9CF2 - chains P and X of the 7 polymer chains in the assembly; structure by electron microscopy, 3.15 A resolution.

== Chain P ==
Protein: Maltose/maltodextrin-binding periplasmic protein, Parasitella parasitica Fanzor 1
From: Parasitella parasitica
Reference sequence: chimeric construct of P0AEX9, A0A0B7NJM7: residues -390 to -25 from P0AEX9 (MALE_ECOLI) positions 27-392 (UniProt number = residue number + 417); residues 3-850 from A0A0B7NJM7 positions 2-849 (UniProt number = residue number - 1)
Amino-acid sequence (1259 residues; row label = number of the first residue in the row; numbers below 1 keep their minus sign (Met-408 is residue -408)):
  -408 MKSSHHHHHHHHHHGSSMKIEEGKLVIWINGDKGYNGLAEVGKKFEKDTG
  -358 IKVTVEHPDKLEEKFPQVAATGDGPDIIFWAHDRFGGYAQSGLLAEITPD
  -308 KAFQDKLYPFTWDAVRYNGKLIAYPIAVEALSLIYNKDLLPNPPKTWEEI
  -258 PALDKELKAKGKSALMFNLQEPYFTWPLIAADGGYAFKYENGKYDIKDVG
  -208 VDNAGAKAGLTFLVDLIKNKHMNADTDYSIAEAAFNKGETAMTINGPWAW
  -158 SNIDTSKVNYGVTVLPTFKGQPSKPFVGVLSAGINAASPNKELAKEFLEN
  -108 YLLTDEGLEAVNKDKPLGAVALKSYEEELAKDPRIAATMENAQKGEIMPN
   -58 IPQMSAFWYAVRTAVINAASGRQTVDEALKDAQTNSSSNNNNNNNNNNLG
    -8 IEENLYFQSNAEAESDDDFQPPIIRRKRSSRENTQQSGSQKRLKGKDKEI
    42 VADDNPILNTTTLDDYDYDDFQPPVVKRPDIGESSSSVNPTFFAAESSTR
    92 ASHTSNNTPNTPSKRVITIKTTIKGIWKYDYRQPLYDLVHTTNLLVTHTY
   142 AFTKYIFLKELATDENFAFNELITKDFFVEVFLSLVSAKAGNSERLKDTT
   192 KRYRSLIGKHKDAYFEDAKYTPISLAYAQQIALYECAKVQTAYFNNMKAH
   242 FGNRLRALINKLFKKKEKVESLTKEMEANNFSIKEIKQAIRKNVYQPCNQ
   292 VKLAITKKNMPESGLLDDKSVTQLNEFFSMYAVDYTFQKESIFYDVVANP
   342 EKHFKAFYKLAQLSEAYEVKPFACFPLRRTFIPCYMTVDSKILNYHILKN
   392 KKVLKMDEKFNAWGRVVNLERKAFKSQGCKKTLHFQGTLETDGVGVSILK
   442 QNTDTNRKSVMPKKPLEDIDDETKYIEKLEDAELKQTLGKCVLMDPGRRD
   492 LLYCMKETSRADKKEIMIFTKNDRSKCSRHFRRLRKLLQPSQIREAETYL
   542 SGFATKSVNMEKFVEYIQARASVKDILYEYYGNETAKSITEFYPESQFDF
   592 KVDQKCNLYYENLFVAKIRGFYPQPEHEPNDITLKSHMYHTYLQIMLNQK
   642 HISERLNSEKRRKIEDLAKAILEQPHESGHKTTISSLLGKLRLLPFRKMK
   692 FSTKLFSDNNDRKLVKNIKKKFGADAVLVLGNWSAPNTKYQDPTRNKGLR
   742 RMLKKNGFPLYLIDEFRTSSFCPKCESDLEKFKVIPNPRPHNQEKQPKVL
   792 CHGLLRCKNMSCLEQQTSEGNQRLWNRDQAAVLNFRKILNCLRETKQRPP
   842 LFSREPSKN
Disordered / not traced: -408 to 102, 449-464, 845-850
Sequence notes: expression tag (-408 to -391); linker (-24 to 2)
Metal / ion sites: Mg2+: Asp486, Glu756 (shared with 2 residues of chain Y); Zn2+: Cys763, Cys766, Cys798, Cys803
What the authors report for this chain:
  - binding site for DNA target strand: Arg448

== Chain X ==
Molecule: DNA substrate model
From: synthetic construct
Sequence (11 nucleotides; numbered 10 to 20; the number before each row is that of its first residue):
    10 AAAAAAAAAAA

== Interface between chain P and chain X ==
Contacting residue pairs - 8 pairs, chain P then chain X:
  Lys283(P) - DA20(X)  salt bridge to the phosphate
  Tyr466(P) - DA14(X)  phosphate contact
  Tyr466(P) - DA15(X)  hydrogen bond to the phosphate
  Asn723(P) - DA14(X)  phosphate contact
  Asn723(P) - DA15(X)  sugar contact
  Ser725(P) - DA13(X)  hydrogen bond to the sugar
  Pro727(P) - DA12(X)  base contact
  Asn728(P) - DA12(X)  sugar contact
Interface residues without a listed pair, chain P (9 interface residues in all): Gln287, Lys469, Thr729
Interface residues without a listed pair, chain X (7 interface residues in all): DA11, DA16

== In short ==
The interface between chain P and chain X involves 9 residues on one side and 7 on the other, with 2 hydrogen
bonds and 1 salt bridge. Polar pairs include Ser725(P)-DA13(X), Tyr466(P)-DA15(X) and Lys283(P)-DA20(X).
Asp486(P) and Glu756(P) coordinate Mg2+. From the paper: a binding site for DNA target strand at Arg448(P).
Here chain P is Maltose/maltodextrin-binding periplasmic protein, Parasitella parasitica Fanzor 1 (Parasitella
parasitica) and chain X is DNA substrate model (synthetic construct). Entry 9CF2 (Parasitella parasitica
Fanzor (PpFz) State 3) was determined by electron microscopy (same publication as 9CER, 9CES, 9CET, 9CEU,
9CEV, 9CEW and 6 further entries).
